8ZET - chains g and l of the 17 polymer chains in the assembly; structure by electron microscopy, 3.20 A resolution.

[Chain g]
Molecule: Photosystem I reaction center subunit Psa29
Source organism: Thalassiosira pseudonana CCMP1335
UniProtKB: B8BUW3 (B8BUW3_THAPS); numbering as in UniProt (aligned over 47-177)
Chain sequence (131 residues; row label = number of the first residue in the row):
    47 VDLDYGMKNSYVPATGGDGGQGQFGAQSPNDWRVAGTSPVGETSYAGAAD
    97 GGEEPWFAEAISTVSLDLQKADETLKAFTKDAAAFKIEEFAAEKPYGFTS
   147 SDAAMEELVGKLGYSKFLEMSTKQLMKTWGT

[Chain l]
Molecule: Photosystem I reaction center subunit XI
Source organism: Thalassiosira pseudonana CCMP1335
UniProtKB: A0T0U5 (PSAL_THAPS); residues 2-147 here = UniProt positions 2-147
Chain sequence (146 residues; each row starts with the number of its first residue):
     2 ANFIKPYNDDPFVGHLATPITSSSLTRALLKNLPAYRFGLTPLLRGLEIG
    52 LAHGYFLIGPFAQLGPLRNSDIGLLAGFLSTIGLILILTLGLTIYGAAAF
   102 GQEKSNGSELQTKKSWDQFKGGFFVGACGSAGFAFICLSSIPTFAL
Bound ions: chlorophyll a Mg site 1 near Glu-49 (its only coordinating residue here); chlorophyll a Mg site 2 near His-54 (its only coordinating residue here)
Small-molecule neighbours:
  - beta-carotene (BCR), molecule 1: Ile-50, Leu-89, Gly-92, Leu-93, Tyr-96, Phe-124
  - beta-carotene (BCR), molecule 2: Leu-52, Ala-53, Tyr-56, Phe-57, Val-126, Gly-130, Ser-131, Phe-134
  - beta-carotene (BCR), molecule 3: Phe-62, Ser-81, Gly-84, Leu-85, Ile-88
  - chlorophyll a (CLA), molecule 1: Ile-5, Leu-17, Thr-19, Pro-20, Ile-21
  - chlorophyll a (CLA), molecule 2: His-16, Leu-17, Thr-19, Ile-21, Thr-22, Thr-27, Leu-30, Leu-31
  - chlorophyll a (CLA), molecule 3: Ile-21, Ser-24, Thr-27, Leu-30, Leu-34, Pro-35, Ala-36, Glu-49, Ile-50, Ala-53, His-54, Phe-57
  - chlorophyll a (CLA), molecule 4: Leu-30, Asn-33, Leu-34, Arg-38, Leu-41, Glu-49, Leu-52, Ala-53
  - chlorophyll a (CLA), molecule 5: His-54, Phe-57, Leu-58, Leu-85, Leu-89, Tyr-96, Ala-99
  - chlorophyll a (CLA), molecule 6: Tyr-56, Phe-57, Gly-60, Pro-61, Gln-64, Leu-65, Cys-138, Leu-139
  - chlorophyll a (CLA), molecule 7: Leu-58, Pro-61, Phe-62, Leu-65, Gly-66, Pro-67, Arg-69, Leu-85
  - chlorophyll a (CLA), molecule 8: Pro-67, Leu-68, Ala-77, Leu-80, Ser-81, Gly-84, Leu-87, Ile-88, Leu-91
  - chlorophyll a (CLA), molecule 9: Leu-76, Phe-79, Phe-136
  - chlorophyll a (CLA), molecule 10: Ile-88, Leu-89, Leu-91, Gly-92
  - chlorophyll a (CLA), molecule 11: Pro-143, Phe-145, Ala-146
  - Diadinoxanthin (DD6; (3S,3'R,5R,6S,7cis)-7',8'-didehydro-5,6-dihydro-5,6-epoxy-beta,beta-carotene-3,3'-diol): Ile-73, Leu-76, Leu-80, Val-126
  - Diatoxanthin (ET4; (1R)-3,5,5-trimethyl-4-[(1E,3E,5E,7E,9E,11E,13E,15E)-3,7,12,16-tetramethyl-18-[(4R)-2,6,6-trimethyl-4-oxidanyl-cyclohexen-1-yl]octadeca-1,3,5,7,9,11,13,15-octaen-17-ynyl]cyclohex-3-en-1-ol): Tyr-56, Cys-138, Ser-141, Ile-142, Pro-143, Phe-145

[Interface between chain g and chain l]
Residue-residue contacts - 29 pairs, chain g then chain l:
  Ala-81(g) with Gln-112(l)
  Thr-83(g) with Tyr-37(l), hydrogen bond; Gln-112(l), hydrogen bond (backbone-side chain)
  Ser-84(g) with Tyr-37(l); Gln-112(l)
  Pro-85(g) with Ala-36(l); Tyr-37(l), hydrophobic; Arg-46(l)
  Val-86(g) with Tyr-37(l), hydrogen bond (backbone-backbone); Phe-39(l)
  Glu-88(g) with Ser-109(l); Glu-110(l); Leu-111(l), hydrogen bond (side chain-backbone)
  Thr-89(g) with Glu-110(l), hydrogen bond (backbone-side chain)
  Glu-99(g) with Lys-32(l), salt bridge
  Glu-100(g) with Tyr-8(l), hydrogen bond; Arg-28(l), salt bridge
  Pro-101(g) with Tyr-37(l), hydrophobic
  Trp-102(g) with Arg-28(l); Leu-31(l), hydrophobic; Lys-32(l); Tyr-37(l), hydrophobic
  Phe-103(g) with Tyr-8(l); His-16(l); Thr-22(l)
  Ala-106(g) with Tyr-8(l), hydrophobic; Val-14(l)
  Ile-107(g) with Tyr-8(l), hydrophobic; Asn-9(l)
Interface residues without a listed pair, chain g (18 interface residues in all): Gly-82, Gly-87, Ser-90, Ser-108
Interface residues without a listed pair, chain l (19 interface residues in all): Asp-11, Ser-23, Arg-38

[Overview]
The interface between chain g and chain l involves 18 residues on one side and 19 on the other; the contacts
include 6 hydrogen bonds and 2 salt bridges. Among the polar pairs are Glu-99(g)/Lys-32(l),
Glu-100(g)/Arg-28(l) and Thr-83(g)/Tyr-37(l).
Here chain g is Photosystem I reaction center subunit Psa29 and chain l is Photosystem I reaction center
subunit XI, both from Thalassiosira pseudonana CCMP1335. Entry 8ZET (Tp-PSI-FCPI-S in Thalassiosira
pseudonana) was determined by electron microscopy, deposited together with 8ZEH.
